PDB entry 3P0F | X-ray diffraction, 1.54 A resolution | chain A

Chain A:
Name: Uridine phosphorylase 2
Source organism: Homo sapiens
Notes: EC 2.4.2.3
UniProtKB: O95045 (UPP2_HUMAN); residue numbers follow UniProt; this construct covers 21-314
Chain sequence (297 residues; each row starts with the number of its first residue):
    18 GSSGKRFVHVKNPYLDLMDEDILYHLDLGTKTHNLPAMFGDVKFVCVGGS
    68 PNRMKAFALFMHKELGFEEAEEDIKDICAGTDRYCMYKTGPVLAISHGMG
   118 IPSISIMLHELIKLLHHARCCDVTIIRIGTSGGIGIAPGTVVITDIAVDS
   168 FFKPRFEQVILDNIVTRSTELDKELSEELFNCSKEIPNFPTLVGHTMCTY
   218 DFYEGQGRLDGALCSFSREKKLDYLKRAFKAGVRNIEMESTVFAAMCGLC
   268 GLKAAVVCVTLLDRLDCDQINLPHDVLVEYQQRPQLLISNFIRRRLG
Disordered / not traced: 18-21
Sequence notes: expression tag (18-20)
Cystine bridges: C95-C102
Ion coordination: Co2+ site 1: D33, H133; Co2+ site 2: H212, A248; Mg2+: D280, D283
Residues lining bound ligands: BAU (1-((2-hydroxyethoxy)methyl)-5-benzylpyrimidine-2,4(1h,3h)-dione): Y41, H42, M116, I123, T147, S148, G149, F219, Q223, R225, I253, E254, M255, L278, L279, R281, D285, I287
UniProt features mapped onto this chain:
  - binding site (phosphate): G66, R100, R144 to T147
  - binding site (uridine): S148, G149, Q223 to R225
Reported in the primary citation:
  - conformationally variable residues (loop rearrangement): G83 to C102
  - binding site for BAU: L278, L279, I287

In short:
Ligands of chain A: compound BAU. H212 and A248 coordinate Co2+ site 2. The Co2+ site 1 is built by D33 and
H133. Curated annotation (UniProt) lists 6 phosphate-binding residues and 5 uridine-binding residues. The
paper reports a binding site for BAU at L278, L279 and I287; conformational variability at G83.
Chain A is Uridine phosphorylase 2 (Homo sapiens); the structure, Structure of hUPP2 in an inactive
conformation with bound 5-benzylacyclouridine, was determined by X-ray diffraction, deposited together with
3P0E.
